3O1J - chains A and B of the 4 polymer chains in the assembly; structure by X-ray diffraction, 2.95 A resolution.

# Chain A (and B)
Protein: Sensor protein TorS
Source organism: Vibrio parahaemolyticus
Notes: EC 2.7.13.3; fragment: Sensor Domain; chain B of this document is another copy of the same molecule, construct and numbering; everything in this record applies to it too
UniProtKB: Q87ID1 (Q87ID1_VIBPA); residue numbers follow UniProt; this construct covers 51-322
Sequence (277 residues; numbered 47 to 323; the number before each row is that of its first residue):
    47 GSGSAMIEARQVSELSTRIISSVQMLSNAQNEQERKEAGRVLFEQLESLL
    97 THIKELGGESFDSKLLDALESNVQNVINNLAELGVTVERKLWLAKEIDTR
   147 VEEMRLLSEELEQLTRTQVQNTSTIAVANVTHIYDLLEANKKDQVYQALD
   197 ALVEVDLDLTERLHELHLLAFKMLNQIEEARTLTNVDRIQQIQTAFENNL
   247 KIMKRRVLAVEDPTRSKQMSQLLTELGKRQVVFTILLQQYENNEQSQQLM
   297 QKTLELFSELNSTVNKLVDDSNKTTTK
Not modelled in the structure: 47-48, 322-323
Sequence notes: expression tag (47-50, 323)

# How chain A and chain B interact
Contacting residue pairs (80):
  Met52(A) with Asp315(B)
  Arg56(A) with Asn311(B), hydrogen bond; Asp315(B), salt bridge
  Ser59(A) with Ser59(B), hydrogen bond
  Glu60(A) with Ser304(B), hydrogen bond
  Thr63(A) with Leu300(B)
  Ile66(A) with Leu300(B), hydrophobic
  Ser67(A) with Gln297(B), hydrogen bond; Leu300(B)
  Gln70(A) with Gln70(B), hydrogen bond; Gln297(B)
  Asn74(A) with Gln293(B), hydrogen bond
  Val165(A) with Glu207(B)
  Ser169(A) with Glu207(B), hydrogen bond
  Val176(A) with Val199(B), hydrophobic
  Ile179(A) with Leu195(B), hydrophobic
  Tyr180(A) with Tyr192(B), hydrophobic; Leu195(B); Asp196(B), hydrogen bond
  Leu183(A) with Leu183(B), hydrophobic; Lys188(B), hydrogen bond (backbone-side chain); Val191(B), hydrophobic; Tyr192(B), hydrophobic
  Glu184(A) with Lys188(B); Tyr192(B), hydrogen bond
  Asn186(A) with Lys188(B), hydrogen bond
  Lys188(A) with Leu183(B), hydrogen bond (side chain-backbone); Glu184(B); Ala185(B); Asn186(B), hydrogen bond
  Val191(A) with Leu183(B), hydrophobic
  Tyr192(A) with Tyr180(B), hydrophobic; Leu183(B), hydrophobic; Glu184(B), hydrogen bond
  Leu195(A) with Ile179(B), hydrophobic; Tyr180(B)
  Asp196(A) with Tyr180(B), hydrogen bond
  Leu198(A) with Leu198(B), hydrophobic
  Val199(A) with Val176(B), hydrophobic
  Thr206(A) with Thr206(B)
  Glu207(A) with Val165(B); Ser169(B), hydrogen bond; Thr206(B)
  His210(A) with Val165(B); His210(B), hydrogen bond; His213(B)
  His213(A) with His210(B), hydrogen bond; Leu214(B)
  Leu214(A) with His213(B); Leu214(B), hydrophobic; Phe217(B), hydrophobic
  Phe217(A) with Leu214(B), hydrophobic; Lys218(B)
  Lys218(A) with Phe217(B); Asn221(B)
  Asn221(A) with Lys218(B); Asn221(B)
  Glu224(A) with Arg234(B)
  Glu225(A) with Glu225(B); Arg234(B)
  Thr228(A) with Asn231(B); Arg234(B)
  Thr230(A) with Thr230(B), hydrogen bond
  Asn231(A) with Thr228(B)
  Arg234(A) with Glu224(B); Thr228(B)
  Gln293(A) with Asn74(B), hydrogen bond
  Gln297(A) with Ser67(B), hydrogen bond; Gln70(B); Met71(B), hydrogen bond (side chain-backbone); Asn74(B)
  Leu300(A) with Ile66(B); Ser67(B); Gln70(B)
  Glu301(A) with Ser67(B)
  Ser304(A) with Thr63(B); Arg64(B)
  Asn311(A) with Arg56(B)
  Asp315(A) with Met52(B); Arg56(B), salt bridge
Interface residues without a listed pair, chain A (54 interface residues in all): Ala172, Val173, Ala185, Leu203, Met296, Phe303, Asn307, Lys312, Val314
Interface residues without a listed pair, chain B (52 interface residues in all): Glu60, Ala172, Val173, Leu203, Met296, Val314

# Overview
54 residues of chain A face 52 of chain B across their interface, with 22 hydrogen bonds and 2 salt bridges.
Polar pairs include Arg56(A)-Asp315(B), Arg56(A)-Asn311(B) and Ser59(A)-Ser59(B).
Both chains are Sensor protein TorS (Vibrio parahaemolyticus). Entry 3O1J (Crystal Structure of the TorS
sensor domain - TorT complex in the absence of isopropanol) was determined by X-ray diffraction, deposited
together with 3O1H and 3O1I.
